2OC1 - chains B and C of the 4 polymer chains in the assembly; structure by X-ray diffraction, 2.70 A resolution.

== Chain B ==
Protein: Hepatitis C virus
Notes: engineered mutation(s): C22S
Reference sequence: Q9QP06 (Q9QP06_9HEPC); residues 21-39 here correspond to UniProt positions 1678-1696 (UniProt number = residue number + 1657)
Sequence (23 residues; each row starts with the number of its first residue):
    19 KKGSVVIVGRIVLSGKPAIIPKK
Disordered / not traced: 19
Sequence notes: cloning artifact (19-20, 40-41)

== Chain C ==
Protein: Hepatitis C virus
Organism: Hepatitis C virus
Reference sequence: Q9ELS8 (Q9ELS8_9HEPC); residues 1-181 here correspond to UniProt positions 1027-1207 (UniProt number = residue number + 1026)
Sequence (200 residues; row label = number of the first residue in the row; numbers below 1 keep their minus sign (Met-10 is residue -10)):
   -10 MASMTGGQQMGAPITAYAQQTRGLLGCIITSLTGRDKNQVEGEVQIVSTA
    40 TQTFLATCINGVCWTVYHGAGTRTIASPKGPVIQMYTNVDQDLVGWPAPQ
    90 GSRSLTPCTCGSSDLYLVTRHADVIPVRRRGDSRGSLLSPRPISYLKGSS
   140 GGPLLCPAGHAVGLFRAAVCTRGVAKAVDFIPVENLETTMRSGSHHHHHH
Disordered / not traced: -10 to 28, 180-189
Sequence notes: cloning artifact (-10 to 0, 182-183); conflict Arg119 (Gln1145 in Q9ELS8); expression tag (184-189)
Ion coordination: Zn2+: Cys97, Cys99, Cys145

== Chain B / chain C interface ==
Contacting residue pairs (8):
  Pro35(B) - Ala111(C)
  Pro35(B) - Val113(C)  hydrophobic
  Ala36(B) - Ala111(C)  hydrophobic
  Ile37(B) - Arg109(C)
  Ile37(B) - His110(C)
  Ile38(B) - Val29(C)
  Ile38(B) - Glu30(C)
  Ile38(B) - Gly31(C)
Interface residues without a listed pair, chain C (9 interface residues in all): Ile35, Val107

== Summary ==
4 residues of chain B and 9 residues of chain C are in contact. Cys97(C), Cys99(C) and Cys145(C) coordinate
Zn2+.
Chain B is Hepatitis C virus and chain C is Hepatitis C virus (Hepatitis C virus); the structure, Structure of
the HCV NS3/4A Protease Inhibitor CVS4819, was determined by X-ray diffraction together with 2O8M, 2OBO, 2OBQ,
2OC0, 2OC7 and 2OC8 from the same study.
